4L2A - chains A and B; structure by X-ray diffraction, 2.06 A resolution.

[Chain A (and B)]
Protein: Superoxide dismutase [Fe]
Source organism: Pseudoalteromonas haloplanktis
Notes: EC 1.15.1.1; chain B of this document is another copy of the same molecule, construct and numbering; everything in this record applies to it too
UniProtKB: P84612 (SODF_PSEHT); numbering as in UniProt (aligned over 1-192)
Amino-acid sequence (192 residues; numbered 1 to 192; the number before each row is that of its first residue):
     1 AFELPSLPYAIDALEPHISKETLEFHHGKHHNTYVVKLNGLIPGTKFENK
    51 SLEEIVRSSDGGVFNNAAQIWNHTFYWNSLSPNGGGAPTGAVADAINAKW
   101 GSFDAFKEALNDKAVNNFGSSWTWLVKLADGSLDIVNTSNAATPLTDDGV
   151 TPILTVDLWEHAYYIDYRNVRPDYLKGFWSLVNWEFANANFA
Sequence notes: engineered mutation R57 (Cys in P84612)
Bound ions: Fe ion: H26, H73, D157, H161
Curated features (UniProtKB/Swiss-Prot):
  - binding site (Fe cation): H26, H73, D157, H161
What the authors report for this chain:
  - Fe ion coordination: H26, H73, D157, H161
  - contacts within the chain: R57-D148 (salt bridge), E53-R57 (salt bridge)
  - mutagenesis - C57R: increased stability in response to native dimer
  - mutagenesis - C57R: decreased stability in response to intermediate partially unfolded dimer
  - mutagenesis - C57R: increased stability in response to GdnHCl
  - mutagenesis - C57R: decreased stability in response to urea

[How chain A and chain B interact]
Contacting residue pairs - 42 pairs, chain A then chain B:
  E21(A) with R168(B), salt bridge
  F25(A) with Y164(B); R168(B); N169(B)
  K29(A) with N169(B)
  H30(A) with E160(B); Y164(B), hydrogen bond; N169(B)
  Y34(A) with F118(B), hydrophobic
  N65(A) with F118(B)
  Q69(A) with F118(B)
  F118(A) with N65(B); Q69(B); N140(B); A141(B), hydrophobic; W159(B), hydrophobic
  G119(A) with S120(B); W159(B)
  S120(A) with G119(B); S120(B), hydrogen bond
  A141(A) with F118(B)
  W159(A) with F118(B), hydrophobic; G119(B); E160(B)
  E160(A) with H30(B); W159(B); E160(B), hydrogen bond (backbone-side chain); H161(B), salt bridge
  H161(A) with E160(B), salt bridge; Y164(B)
  Y164(A) with F25(B); H30(B), hydrogen bond; H161(B); I165(B), hydrophobic
  I165(A) with Y164(B), hydrophobic; R168(B)
  R168(A) with E21(B), salt bridge; F25(B); I165(B)
  N169(A) with F25(B); K29(B); H30(B)
Also at the interface, not in a pair above, chain A (19 interface residues in all): N140
Also at the interface, not in a pair above, chain B (20 interface residues in all): Y34, S139

[In short]
19 residues of chain A and 20 residues of chain B are in contact, with 4 hydrogen bonds and 4 salt bridges.
Polar contacts include E21(A)-R168(B), E160(A)-H161(B) and H30(A)-Y164(B). From the paper: C57R of chain A
increases stability in response to native dimer; Fe ion coordination by H26(A), H73(A) and D157(A) among
others.
Both chains are Superoxide dismutase [Fe] (Pseudoalteromonas haloplanktis). Entry 4L2A (X-ray structure of the
C57R mutant of the iron superoxide dismutase from Pseudoalteromonas haloplanktis (crystal form ...) was
determined by X-ray diffraction together with 4L2B, 4L2C and 4L2D from the same study.
